PDB entry 8ZHF | electron microscopy, 5.26 A resolution (low resolution: residue-level contacts below are approximate; hydrogen-bond / salt-bridge calls are withheld) | chains L and T of the 18 polymer chains in the assembly

== Chain L (and T) ==
Molecule: Light chain of R1-26 Fab
From: Homo sapiens
Notes: antibody fragment or engineered binder; chain T of this document is another copy of the same molecule, construct and numbering; everything in this record applies to it too
Amino-acid sequence (240 residues; row label = number of the first residue in the row; numbers below 1 keep their minus sign (Met-16 is residue -16)):
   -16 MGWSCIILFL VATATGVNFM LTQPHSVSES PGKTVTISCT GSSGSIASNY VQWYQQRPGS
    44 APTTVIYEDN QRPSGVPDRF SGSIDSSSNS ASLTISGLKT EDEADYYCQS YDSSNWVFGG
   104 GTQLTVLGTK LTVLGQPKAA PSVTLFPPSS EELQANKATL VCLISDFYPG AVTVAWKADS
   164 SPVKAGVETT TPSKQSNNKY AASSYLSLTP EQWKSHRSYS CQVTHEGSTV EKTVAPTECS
Not modelled in the structure: -16 to 0, 111-117, 222-223
Disulfide bonds: Cys22-Cys91, Cys145-Cys204

== How chain L and chain T interact ==
Contacting residue pairs (4):
  Ser25(L) with Gly24(T); Ser25(T)
  Ser69(L) with Ser70(T)
  Ser70(L) with Ser69(T)
Interface residues without a listed pair, chain L (5 interface residues in all): Gly24, Ser26
Interface residues without a listed pair, chain T (5 interface residues in all): Ser26

== In short ==
Chain L and chain T each contribute 5 residues to their interface.
Chain L and chain T are both Light chain of R1-26 Fab (Homo sapiens); the structure, SARS-CoV-2 spike trimer
(6P) in complex with R1-26 Fab, head-to-head aggregate, was determined by electron microscopy, deposited
together with 8ZHD and 8ZHE.
